PDB entry 1Y7G | X-ray diffraction, 2.10 A resolution | chains A and D of the 4 polymer chains in the assembly

== Chain A ==
Name: Hemoglobin alpha chain
Source organism: Homo sapiens
UniProtKB: P69905 (HBA_HUMAN); numbering as in UniProt (aligned over 1-141)
Chain sequence (141 residues; numbered 1 to 141; the number before each row is that of its first residue):
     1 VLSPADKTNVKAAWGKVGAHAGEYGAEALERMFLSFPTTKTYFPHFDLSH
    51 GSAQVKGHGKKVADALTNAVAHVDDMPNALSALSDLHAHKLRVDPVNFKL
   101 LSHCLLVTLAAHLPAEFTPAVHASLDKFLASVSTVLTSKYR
Ion coordination: heme Fe near H87 (its only coordinating residue here)
Small-molecule neighbours: heme (HEM): M32, T39, Y42, F43, H45, F46, H58, K61, V62, A65, L66, L83, L86, H87, L91, V93, N97, F98, L101, V132, S133, L136
UniProt features mapped onto this chain:
  - site: K61 (Not glycated)
  - natural variant: D6 (A6D: In J-Toronto; this construct carries the variant), A13 (A13D: In J-Paris 1/J-Aljezur), E27 (A27E: In Shenyang; this construct carries the variant), K61 (K61N: In Zambia; deletion: In Clinic), D64 (A64D: In Pontoise; this construct carries the variant), D75 (D75A: In Lille; D75G: In Chapel Hill; D75N: In G-Pest), A111 (A111D: In Petah Tikva)

== Chain D ==
Name: Hemoglobin beta chain
Source organism: Homo sapiens
UniProtKB: P68871 (HBB_HUMAN); residue numbers follow UniProt; this construct covers 1-146
Chain sequence (146 residues; row label = number of the first residue in the row):
     1 MHLTPEEKSAVTALWGKVNVDEVGGEALGRLLVVYPWTQRFFESFGDLST
    51 PDAVMGNPKVKAHGKKVLGAFSDGLAHLDNLKGTFATLSELHCDKLHVDP
   101 EAFRLLGNVLVCVLAHHFGKEFTPPVQAAYQKVVAGVANALAHKYH
Sequence notes: engineered mutation M1 (Val in P68871), A102 (Asn in P68871)
Ion coordination: heme Fe near H92 (its only coordinating residue here)
Small-molecule neighbours: heme (HEM): L31, T38, F41, F42, F45, H63, K66, V67, A70, F71, F85, L88, L91, H92, L96, V98, A102, F103, L106, V137, L141
UniProt features mapped onto this chain:
  - natural variant: L3 (H3L: In Graz; this construct carries the variant), E7 (E7A: In G-Makassar; E7K: In Hb C; E7Q: In Machida; E7V: In SKCA), K8 (E8K: In G-Siriraj; this construct carries the variant), V11 (A11V: In Iraq-Halabja; this construct carries the variant), G16 (W16G: In Randwick; this construct carries the variant), V23 (E23V: In D-Granada; this construct carries the variant), G24 (V24G: In Miyashiro; this construct carries the variant), G25 (G25D: In Moscva; G25R: In Riverdale-Bronx; G25V: In Savannah), L32 (L32P: In Yokohama), V33 (L33V: In Muscat; this construct carries the variant), R40 (Q40R: In Tianshui; this construct carries the variant), F42 (F42Y: In Mequon; deletion: In Bruxelles), 11 further natural variant entries in UniProt

== How chain A and chain D interact ==
Contacting residue pairs - 26 pairs, chain A then chain D:
  P37(A) with H146(D)
  T38(A) with P100(D)
  K40(A) with H146(D), hydrogen bond (side chain-backbone)
  T41(A) with H97(D); D99(D); Y145(D)
  Y42(A) with R40(D); D99(D), hydrogen bond
  P44(A) with H97(D)
  L91(A) with R40(D), hydrogen bond (backbone-side chain)
  R92(A) with W37(D); R40(D); E43(D), salt bridge
  D94(A) with W37(D), hydrogen bond; D99(D); E101(D); L105(D)
  P95(A) with W37(D)
  V96(A) with E101(D)
  N97(A) with D99(D)
  Y140(A) with P36(D); W37(D), hydrophobic
  R141(A) with V34(D), hydrogen bond (side chain-backbone); Y35(D); P36(D); W37(D)
Other interface residues (no listed pair), chain D (15 interface residues in all): Q39, V98

== In short ==
14 residues of chain A face 15 of chain D across their interface, with 5 hydrogen bonds and 1 salt bridge.
Polar pairs include R92(A)-E43(D), K40(A)-H146(D) and Y42(A)-D99(D). Chain A binds heme. Bound to chain D:
heme.
Chain A is Hemoglobin alpha chain and chain D is Hemoglobin beta chain, both from Homo sapiens; the structure,
T-To-T(high) quaternary transitions in human hemoglobin: betaN102A deoxy low-salt (1 test set), was determined
by X-ray diffraction, deposited together with 1XXT, 1XY0, 1XZ5, 1XZ7, 1XZU, 1XZV and 45 further entries.
